5L5T - chains P and Q of the 28 polymer chains in the assembly; structure by X-ray diffraction, 2.90 A resolution.

[Chain P]
Molecule: Proteasome subunit alpha type-3
From: Saccharomyces cerevisiae (strain ATCC 204508 / S288c)
Notes: EC 3.4.25.1
Reference sequence: P23638 (PSA3_YEAST); residues 0-257 here correspond to UniProt positions 1-258 (UniProt number = residue number + 1)
Chain sequence (258 residues; numbered 0 to 257; the number before each row is that of its first residue; numbering starts at 0):
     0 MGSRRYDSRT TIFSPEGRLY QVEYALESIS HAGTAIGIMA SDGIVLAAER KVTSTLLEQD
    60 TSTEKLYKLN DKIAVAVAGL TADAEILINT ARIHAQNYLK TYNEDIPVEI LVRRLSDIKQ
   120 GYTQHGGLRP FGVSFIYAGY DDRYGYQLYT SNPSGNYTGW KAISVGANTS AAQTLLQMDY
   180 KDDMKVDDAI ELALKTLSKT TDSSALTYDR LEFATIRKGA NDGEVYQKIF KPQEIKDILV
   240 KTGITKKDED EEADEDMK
Unresolved in the structure: 0, 245-257
Curated features (UniProtKB/Swiss-Prot):
  - cross-link (Glycyl lysine isopeptide (Lys-Gly)): Lys99 (interchain with G-Cter in ubiquitin), Lys198 (interchain with G-Cter in ubiquitin), Lys230 (interchain with G-Cter in ubiquitin)

[Chain Q]
Molecule: Proteasome subunit alpha type-4
From: Saccharomyces cerevisiae (strain ATCC 204508 / S288c)
Notes: EC 3.4.25.1
Reference sequence: P40303 (PSA4_YEAST); residues -1 to 252 here correspond to UniProt positions 1-254 (UniProt number = residue number + 2)
Chain sequence (254 residues; each row starts with the number of its first residue; numbers below 1 keep their minus sign (Met-1 is residue -1)):
    -1 MSGYDRALSI FSPDGHIFQV EYALEAVKRG TCAVGVKGKN CVVLGCERRS TLKLQDTRIT
    59 PSKVSKIDSH VVLSFSGLNA DSRILIEKAR VEAQSHRLTL EDPVTVEYLT RYVAGVQQRY
   119 TQSGGVRPFG VSTLIAGFDP RDDEPKLYQT EPSGIYSSWS AQTIGRNSKT VREFLEKNYD
   179 RKEPPATVEE CVKLTVRSLL EVVQTGAKNI EITVVKPDSD IVALSSEEIN QYVTQIEQEK
   239 QEQQEQDKKK KSNH
Unresolved in the structure: -1 to 0, 241-252
Curated features (UniProtKB/Swiss-Prot):
  - modified residue: Thr58 (Phosphothreonine)

[Chain P / chain Q interface]
Pairs across the interface - 73 pairs, chain P then chain Q:
  Arg3(P) - Arg4(Q)  hydrogen bond (backbone-side chain)
  Asp6(P) - Tyr2(Q)  hydrogen bond
  Asp6(P) - Arg4(Q)  salt bridge
  Arg8(P) - Arg4(Q)
  Thr10(P) - Leu6(Q)
  Thr10(P) - Arg125(Q)
  Ile11(P) - Gln17(Q)
  Phe12(P) - Gln17(Q)  hydrogen bond (backbone-side chain)
  Phe12(P) - Tyr20(Q)  hydrophobic
  Phe12(P) - Ala21(Q)  hydrophobic
  Phe12(P) - Ala24(Q)  hydrophobic
  Phe12(P) - Leu76(Q)  hydrophobic
  Phe12(P) - Arg125(Q)
  Phe12(P) - Pro126(Q)
  Phe12(P) - Gly128(Q)
  Ser13(P) - Tyr20(Q)
  Pro14(P) - Tyr20(Q)  hydrophobic
  Pro14(P) - Glu23(Q)
  Glu15(P) - Glu23(Q)
  Glu15(P) - Arg27(Q)  hydrogen bond (backbone-side chain)
  Gly16(P) - Tyr20(Q)
  Gly16(P) - Glu23(Q)
  Gly16(P) - Ala24(Q)
  Gly16(P) - Arg27(Q)  hydrogen bond (backbone-side chain)
  Arg17(P) - Arg27(Q)
  Leu18(P) - Arg125(Q)
  Met38(P) - Asp54(Q)
  Arg112(P) - Arg81(Q)
  Ser115(P) - Arg81(Q)  hydrogen bond (backbone-side chain)
  Asp116(P) - Arg81(Q)  salt bridge
  Gln119(P) - Ala78(Q)
  Gln119(P) - Asp79(Q)
  Gln119(P) - Ile82(Q)
  Thr122(P) - Arg125(Q)  hydrogen bond (backbone-side chain)
  Gln123(P) - Asp79(Q)
  Gln123(P) - Tyr118(Q)
  Gln123(P) - Val124(Q)
  Gln123(P) - Arg125(Q)  hydrogen bond (backbone-backbone)
  Gln123(P) - Phe127(Q)
  His124(P) - Gly123(Q)
  His124(P) - Val124(Q)
  Gly125(P) - Tyr2(Q)
  Gly125(P) - Gly123(Q)
  Gly126(P) - Tyr2(Q)
  Tyr143(P) - Arg56(Q)  hydrogen bond (backbone-side chain)
  Tyr143(P) - Ile57(Q)  hydrophobic
  Tyr145(P) - Arg56(Q)  hydrogen bond (backbone-side chain)
  Gln146(P) - Ile57(Q)
  Leu147(P) - Ile57(Q)
  Tyr148(P) - Ile57(Q)
  Ser153(P) - Ala78(Q)
  Gly154(P) - Ala78(Q)
  Gly154(P) - Arg81(Q)  hydrogen bond (backbone-side chain)
  Asn155(P) - Asn77(Q)
  Asn155(P) - Ala78(Q)
  Tyr156(P) - Pro59(Q)  hydrophobic
  Tyr156(P) - Arg81(Q)
  Gly158(P) - Gln53(Q)
  Gly158(P) - Asp54(Q)  hydrogen bond (backbone-backbone)
  Gly158(P) - Ile57(Q)
  Gly158(P) - Thr58(Q)  hydrogen bond (backbone-side chain)
  Trp159(P) - Leu50(Q)  hydrophobic
  Trp159(P) - Lys51(Q)
  Trp159(P) - Leu52(Q)
  Trp159(P) - Gln53(Q)
  Trp159(P) - Asp54(Q)
  Lys160(P) - Leu52(Q)  hydrogen bond (backbone-backbone)
  Lys160(P) - Gln53(Q)
  Lys160(P) - Asp54(Q)
  Ala161(P) - Leu52(Q)
  Gln172(P) - Leu52(Q)
  Leu175(P) - Leu52(Q)
  Gln176(P) - Leu52(Q)
Also at the interface, not in a pair above, chain P (41 interface residues in all): Glu108, Thr157, Tyr179

[Overview]
Chain P and chain Q form an interface of 41 and 31 residues respectively; the contacts include 14 hydrogen
bonds and 2 salt bridges. Polar contacts include Asp6(P)-Arg4(Q), Asp116(P)-Arg81(Q) and Arg3(P)-Arg4(Q).
Here chain P is Proteasome subunit alpha type-3 and chain Q is Proteasome subunit alpha type-4, both from
Saccharomyces cerevisiae (strain ATCC 204508 / S288c). Entry 5L5T (Yeast 20S proteasome with human beta5i
(1-138; V31M) and human beta6 (97-111; 118-133) in complex with ...) was determined by X-ray diffraction
together with 5L52, 5L54, 5L55, 5L5A, 5L5B, 5L5D and 30 further entries from the same study.
